4HQ0 - chains A and B; structure by X-ray diffraction, 3.00 A resolution.

Chain A (and B):
Molecule: Caspase-7
Source organism: Homo sapiens
Notes: EC 3.4.22.60; chain B of this document is another copy of the same molecule, construct and numbering; everything in this record applies to it too
UniProtKB: P55210 (CASP7_HUMAN); residues 47-303 here = UniProt positions 47-303
Amino-acid sequence (272 residues; each row starts with the number of its first residue; a row labelled like 204A-204F holds insertion residues (204A, then the next letters in order)):
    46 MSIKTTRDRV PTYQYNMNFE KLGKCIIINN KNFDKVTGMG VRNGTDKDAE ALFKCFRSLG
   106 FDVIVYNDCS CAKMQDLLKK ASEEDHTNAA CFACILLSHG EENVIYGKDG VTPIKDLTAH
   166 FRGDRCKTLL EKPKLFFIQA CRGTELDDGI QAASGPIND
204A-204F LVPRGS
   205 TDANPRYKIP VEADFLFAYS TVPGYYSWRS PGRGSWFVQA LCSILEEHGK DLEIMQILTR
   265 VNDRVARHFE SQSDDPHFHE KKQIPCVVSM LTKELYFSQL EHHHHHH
Not modelled in the structure: 46-56, 188-204, 204A-204F, 205-213, 275-285, 304-311 (chain B: 46-51, 188-204, 204A-204F, 205-208, 273-286, 304-311)
Construct notes: expression tag (46, 304-311); engineered mutation Ala198 (Asp in P55210); insertion (204A-204F)
Curated features (UniProtKB/Swiss-Prot):
  - region: Lys76 to Arg87 (Loop L1), Arg187 to Gln196 (Loop L2), Val226 to Gly238 (Loop L3), Glu274 to Ile288 (Loop L4)
  - active site: His144, Cys186
  - site: Ser47, Ile48 (Cleavage), Arg187 (Involved in allosteric regulation), Tyr223 (Involved in allosteric regulation)
  - modified residue: Thr173 (Phosphothreonine), Arg233 (Microbial infection: ADP-riboxanated arginine), Ser239 (Phosphoserine)
  - mutagenesis: Thr173 (T173A: Abolished phosphorylation by PAK2; when associated with A-30 and A-239), Cys186 (C186A: Abolished thiol protease activity), Arg187 (R187K: Does not significantly affect thiol protease catalytic efficiency; R187M/A/G: Reduced thiol protease catalytic efficiency; R187W/N: Strongly reduced thiol protease catalytic efficiency), Asp192 (D192A: Strongly reduced thiol protease activity), Ile195 to Asp206 (In mutant II; prevents cleavage of loop L2 region; retains significant thiol protease activity), Ile195 to Gly200 (In mutant III; prevents cleavage of loop L2 region; abolished thiol protease activity), Asp206 (D206A: Reduced cleavage and activation by initiator caspases. Abolished cleavage and activation by initiator caspases; when associated with A-198), Tyr223 (Y223A/F/W/D/E: Does not significantly affect thiol protease catalytic efficiency), Tyr229 (Y229W: Strongly reduced thiol protease catalytic efficiency), Tyr230 to Ser234 (In esCasp-7 V3 mutant; promotes specificity toward alternate peptides with VEID, YVAD, WEHD, LETD or LEHD sequence; when associated with C-276. In esCasp-7 V4 mutant ...), Trp232 to Ser234 (In dsCasp-7 mutant; unable to cleave DEVD and VEID peptides; when associated with F-276), Arg233 (R233A: Abolished ADP-riboxanation by C.violaceum CopC), 3 further mutagenesis entries in UniProt

Chain A / chain B interface:
Contacting residue pairs (47):
  Tyr58(A) - Arg264(B)
  Gln59(A) - Arg52(B)  hydrogen bond
  Glu147(A) - Tyr211(B)  hydrogen bond
  Asn148(A) - Tyr211(B)
  Val215(A) - Val226(B)  hydrophobic
  Val215(A) - Pro227(B)
  Val215(A) - Ile288(B)  hydrophobic
  Ala217(A) - Ile288(B)  hydrophobic
  Val226(A) - Arg210(B)
  Tyr229(A) - Val215(B)  hydrophobic
  Met259(A) - Met259(B)  hydrophobic
  Gln260(A) - Glu298(B)  hydrogen bond
  Thr263(A) - Leu295(B)
  Thr263(A) - Thr296(B)
  Thr263(A) - Lys297(B)
  Arg264(A) - Tyr58(B)
  Asn266(A) - Ser293(B)
  Asn266(A) - Leu295(B)  hydrogen bond (side chain-backbone)
  Asp267(A) - Thr296(B)
  Asp267(A) - Lys297(B)
  Ile288(A) - Val215(B)
  Ile288(A) - Ala217(B)  hydrophobic
  Pro289(A) - Met294(B)
  Cys290(A) - Arg210(B)
  Cys290(A) - Val292(B)  hydrophobic
  Cys290(A) - Met294(B)  hydrophobic
  Val291(A) - Val291(B)
  Val291(A) - Val292(B)
  Val291(A) - Ser293(B)  hydrogen bond (backbone-backbone)
  Val292(A) - Val291(B)
  Ser293(A) - Asn266(B)
  Ser293(A) - Cys290(B)
  Ser293(A) - Val291(B)  hydrogen bond (backbone-backbone)
  Met294(A) - Asn266(B)
  Met294(A) - Ile288(B)
  Met294(A) - Pro289(B)
  Met294(A) - Cys290(B)  hydrophobic
  Leu295(A) - Thr263(B)
  Leu295(A) - Asn266(B)  hydrogen bond (backbone-side chain)
  Thr296(A) - Thr263(B)
  Thr296(A) - Asp267(B)
  Lys297(A) - Thr263(B)
  Lys297(A) - Asp267(B)  salt bridge
  Glu298(A) - Gln260(B)  hydrogen bond
  Tyr300(A) - Arg52(B)
  Ser302(A) - Arg52(B)
  Gln303(A) - Arg52(B)
Also at the interface, not in a pair above, chain A (31 interface residues in all): Glu216, Asp255, Ala270
Also at the interface, not in a pair above, chain B (29 interface residues in all): Arg167, Pro209, Glu216, Tyr229

Overview:
31 residues of chain A and 29 residues of chain B are in contact, with 8 hydrogen bonds and 1 salt bridge.
Polar pairs include Lys297(A)-Asp267(B), Gln59(A)-Arg52(B) and Glu147(A)-Tyr211(B). UniProt lists active-site
residues His144(A) and Cys186(A) and 25 mutagenesis sites on chain A.
Chain A and chain B are both Caspase-7 (Homo sapiens); the structure, Crystal Structure of mutant form of
Caspase-7, was determined by X-ray diffraction together with 4HQR from the same study.
